PDB entry 2HBL | X-ray diffraction, 2.30 A resolution | chain A

# Chain A
Name: Exosome complex exonuclease RRP6
From: Saccharomyces cerevisiae
Notes: EC 3.1.13.-; fragment: Rrp6p central fragment, residues 129-536
Reference sequence: Q12149 (RRP6_YEAST); residue numbers follow UniProt; this construct covers 129-536
Chain sequence (410 residues; row label = number of the first residue in the row):
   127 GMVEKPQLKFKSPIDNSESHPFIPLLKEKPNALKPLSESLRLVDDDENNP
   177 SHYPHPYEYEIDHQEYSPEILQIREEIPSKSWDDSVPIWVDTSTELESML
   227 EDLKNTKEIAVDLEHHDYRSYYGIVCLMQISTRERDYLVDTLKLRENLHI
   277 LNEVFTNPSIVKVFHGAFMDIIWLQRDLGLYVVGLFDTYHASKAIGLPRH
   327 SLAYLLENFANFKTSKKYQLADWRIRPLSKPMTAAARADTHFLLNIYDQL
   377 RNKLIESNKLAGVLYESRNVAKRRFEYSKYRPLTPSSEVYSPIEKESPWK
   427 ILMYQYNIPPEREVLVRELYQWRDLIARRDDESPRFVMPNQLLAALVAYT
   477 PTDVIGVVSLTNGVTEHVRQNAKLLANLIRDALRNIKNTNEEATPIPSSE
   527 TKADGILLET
Unresolved in the structure: 517-536
Differences from the reference sequence: cloning artifact (127-128); engineered mutation Ala361 (Tyr in Q12149)
Metal / ion sites: Zn2+: Asp238, Glu240, Asp365 (together with adenosine monophosphate); Mn2+: Asp238 (together with adenosine monophosphate)
Small-molecule neighbours: adenosine monophosphate (AMP): Asp238, Leu239, Glu240, His241, His242, Trp299, Lys342, Gln345, Trp349, Asp365
UniProt features mapped onto this chain:
  - binding site (Mn(2+)): Asp238, Glu240, Asp296, Asp365
  - binding site (Zn(2+)): Asp238, Glu240, Asp365
  - binding site (AMP): Glu240, His241, Trp299, Lys342, Gln345
  - binding site (UMP): Glu240, His241, Trp299, Lys342, Gln345
  - modified residue: Ser138 (Phosphoserine), Thr520 (Phosphothreonine)
From the paper describing this entry:
  - Mn2+ coordination: Asp238
  - Zn2+ coordination: Asp238
  - catalytic residues: Asp238
  - binding site for adenosine monophosphate: Glu240, His241, Lys342
  - specificity-determining residues: His241 (proposed by the authors, not directly observed)
  - contacts within the chain: His241-Trp299 (pi stacking)
  - conformationally variable residues: Asp238
  - specificity-determining residues: Lys342
  - mutagenesis - Q133A/N142A, D457A: unchanged growth
  - mutagenesis - Q133A/N142A, D457A: unchanged catalytic activity on 5' ETS rRNA
  - mutagenesis - Q133A/N142A, D457A: decreased catalytic activity on snR40
  - mutagenesis - D457A: unchanged catalytic activity on 5.8S rRNA
  - mutagenesis - Q133A/N142A: decreased catalytic activity on 5.8S rRNA

# Overview
Ligands of chain A: adenosine monophosphate. Asp238, Glu240 and Asp365 form the Zn2+ site. From UniProt: 4
Mn2+-binding residues, 3 Zn2+-binding residues, 5 AMP-binding residues and 5 UMP-binding residues. From the
paper: the catalytic residue Asp238; Q133A/N142A and D457A reduce catalytic activity on snR40.
Chain A is Exosome complex exonuclease RRP6 (Saccharomyces cerevisiae); the structure, Structure of the yeast
nuclear exosome component, Rrp6p, reveals an interplay between the active site and ..., was determined by
X-ray diffraction together with 2HBJ, 2HBK and 2HBM from the same study.
